7KED - chains A and I of the 13 polymer chains in the assembly; structure by X-ray diffraction, 3.60 A resolution.

== Chain A ==
Molecule: DNA-directed RNA polymerase II subunit RPB1
Source organism: Saccharomyces cerevisiae (strain ATCC 204508 / S288c)
Notes: EC 2.7.7.6
UniProt: P04050 (RPB1_YEAST); residue numbers follow UniProt; this construct covers 1-1733
Sequence (1733 residues; each row starts with the number of its first residue):
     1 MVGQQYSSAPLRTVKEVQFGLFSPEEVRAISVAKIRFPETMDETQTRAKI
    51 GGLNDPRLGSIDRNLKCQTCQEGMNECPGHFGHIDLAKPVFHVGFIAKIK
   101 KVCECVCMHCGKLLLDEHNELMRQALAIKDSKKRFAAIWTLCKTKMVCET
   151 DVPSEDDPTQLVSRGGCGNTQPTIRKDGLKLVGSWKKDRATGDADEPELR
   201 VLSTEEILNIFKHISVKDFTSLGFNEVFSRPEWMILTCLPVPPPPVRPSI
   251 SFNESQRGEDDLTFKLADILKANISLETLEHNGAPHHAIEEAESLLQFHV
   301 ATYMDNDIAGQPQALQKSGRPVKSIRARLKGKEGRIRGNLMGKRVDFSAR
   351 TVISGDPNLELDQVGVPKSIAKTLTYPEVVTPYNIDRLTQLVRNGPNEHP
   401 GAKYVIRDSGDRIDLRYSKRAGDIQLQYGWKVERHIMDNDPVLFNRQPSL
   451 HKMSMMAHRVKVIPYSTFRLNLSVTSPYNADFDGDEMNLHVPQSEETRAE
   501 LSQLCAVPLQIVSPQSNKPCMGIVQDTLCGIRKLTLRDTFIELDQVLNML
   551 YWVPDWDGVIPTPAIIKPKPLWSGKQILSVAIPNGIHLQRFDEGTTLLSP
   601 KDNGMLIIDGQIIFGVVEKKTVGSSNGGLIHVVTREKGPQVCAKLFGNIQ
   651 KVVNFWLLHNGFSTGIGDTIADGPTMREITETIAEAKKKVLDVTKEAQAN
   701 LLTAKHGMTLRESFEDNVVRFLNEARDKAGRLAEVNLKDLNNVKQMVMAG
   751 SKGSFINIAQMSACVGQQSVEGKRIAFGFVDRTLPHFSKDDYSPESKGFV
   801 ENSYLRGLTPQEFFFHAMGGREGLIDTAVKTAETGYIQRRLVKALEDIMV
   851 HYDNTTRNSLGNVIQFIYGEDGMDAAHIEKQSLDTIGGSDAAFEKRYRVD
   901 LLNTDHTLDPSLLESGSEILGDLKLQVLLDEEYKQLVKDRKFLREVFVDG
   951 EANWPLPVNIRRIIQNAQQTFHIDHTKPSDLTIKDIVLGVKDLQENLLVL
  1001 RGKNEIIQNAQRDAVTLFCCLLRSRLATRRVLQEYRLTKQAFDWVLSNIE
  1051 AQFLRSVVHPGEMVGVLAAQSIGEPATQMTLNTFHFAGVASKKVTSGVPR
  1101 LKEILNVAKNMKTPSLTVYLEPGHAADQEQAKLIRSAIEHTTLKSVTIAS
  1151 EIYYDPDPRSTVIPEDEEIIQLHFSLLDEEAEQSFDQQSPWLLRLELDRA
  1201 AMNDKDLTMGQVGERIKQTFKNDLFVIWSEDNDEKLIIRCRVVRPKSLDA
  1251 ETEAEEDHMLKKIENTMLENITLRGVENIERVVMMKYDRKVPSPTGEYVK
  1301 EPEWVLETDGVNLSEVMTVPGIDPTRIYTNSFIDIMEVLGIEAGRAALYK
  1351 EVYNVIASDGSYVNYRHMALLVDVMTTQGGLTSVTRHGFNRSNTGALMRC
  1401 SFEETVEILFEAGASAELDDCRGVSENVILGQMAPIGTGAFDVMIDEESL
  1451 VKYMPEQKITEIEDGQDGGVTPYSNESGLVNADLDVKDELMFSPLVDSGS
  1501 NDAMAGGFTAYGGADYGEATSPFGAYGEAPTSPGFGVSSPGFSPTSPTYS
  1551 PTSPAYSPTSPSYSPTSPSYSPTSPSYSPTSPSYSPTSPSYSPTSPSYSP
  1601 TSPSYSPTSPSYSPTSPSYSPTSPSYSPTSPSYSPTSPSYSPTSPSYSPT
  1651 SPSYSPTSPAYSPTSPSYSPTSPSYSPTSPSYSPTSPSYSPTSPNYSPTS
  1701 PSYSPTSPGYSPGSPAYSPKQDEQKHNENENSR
Unresolved in the structure: 1-2, 154-160, 187-198, 250-256, 1082-1091, 1177-1187, 1244-1256, 1447-1733
Ion coordination: Zn2+ site 1: Cys67, Cys70, Cys77, His80; Zn2+ site 2: Cys107, Cys110, Gly168; Mg2+: Asp481, Asp483, Asp485 (shared with 1 residue of chain R)
UniProt features mapped onto this chain:
  - region: Pro248 to Asp260 (Lid loop), Asn306 to Lys323 (Rudder loop), Pro810 to Glu822 (Bridging helix)
  - binding site (Zn(2+)): Cys67, Cys70, Cys77, His80, Cys107, Cys110, Cys148, Cys167
  - binding site (Mg(2+)): Asp481, Asp483, Asp485
  - modified residue: Thr1471 (Phosphothreonine)
  - cross-link (Glycyl lysine isopeptide (Lys-Gly)): Lys695 (interchain with G-Cter in ubiquitin), Lys1246 (interchain with G-Cter in ubiquitin), Lys1350 (interchain with G-Cter in ubiquitin)
  - natural variant: Ser1653 to Pro1659 (deletion: In strain: A364A)
  - mutagenesis: Lys1246 (K1246R: Impairs ubiquitination during transcription stress)

== Chain I ==
Molecule: DNA-directed RNA polymerase II subunit RPB9
Source organism: Saccharomyces cerevisiae (strain ATCC 204508 / S288c)
UniProt: P27999 (RPB9_YEAST); numbering as in UniProt (aligned over 1-122)
Sequence (122 residues; each row starts with the number of its first residue):
     1 MTTFRFCRDCNNMLYPREDKENNRLLFECRTCSYVEEAGSPLVYRHELIT
    51 NIGETAGVVQDIGSDPTLPRSDRECPKCHSRENVFFQSQQRRKDTSMVLF
   101 FVCLSCSHIFTSDQKNKRTQFS
Unresolved in the structure: 1, 120-122
Ion coordination: Zn2+ site 1: Cys7, Cys10, Cys29, Cys32; Zn2+ site 2: Cys75, Cys78, Cys103, Cys106
UniProt features mapped onto this chain:
  - zinc finger: Cys7 to Cys32 (C4-type), Ser71 to Thr111 (TFIIS-type)
  - binding site (Zn(2+)): Cys7, Cys10, Cys29, Cys32, Cys75, Cys78, Cys103, Cys106
  - modified residue: Ser40 (Phosphoserine)

== Chain A / chain I interface ==
Contacting residue pairs (57):
  Ala697(A) with Met97(I)
  Gln698(A) with Gln87(I); Met97(I); Val98(I); Leu99(I); Ser112(I), hydrogen bond (backbone-side chain)
  Ala699(A) with Ser112(I); Asp113(I); Gln114(I)
  Asn700(A) with Ser96(I); Val98(I); Asp113(I); Lys115(I)
  Leu701(A) with Gln114(I)
  Thr709(A) with Lys93(I)
  Arg711(A) with Gln87(I), hydrogen bond; Arg92(I); Thr95(I); Met97(I)
  Phe714(A) with Met97(I), hydrophobic
  Asp781(A) with Arg91(I), salt bridge
  Arg782(A) with Thr67(I)
  Ser788(A) with Thr67(I)
  Lys789(A) with Thr67(I), hydrogen bond (backbone-backbone); Pro69(I)
  Asp790(A) with Gln87(I)
  Tyr792(A) with Gln87(I)
  Lys1144(A) with Leu48(I)
  Thr1147(A) with Leu48(I)
  Ile1148(A) with His46(I); Glu47(I); Leu48(I), hydrogen bond (backbone-backbone); Ile49(I)
  Ala1149(A) with Arg45(I); His46(I)
  Ser1150(A) with Tyr44(I); Arg45(I); His46(I), hydrogen bond (backbone-backbone)
  Glu1151(A) with Leu42(I); Tyr44(I)
  Ile1152(A) with Pro41(I); Leu42(I); Val43(I), hydrogen bond (backbone-backbone); Tyr44(I), hydrogen bond (backbone-backbone)
  Tyr1153(A) with Pro41(I); Leu42(I), hydrophobic
  Tyr1154(A) with Glu18(I); Asn23(I); Arg24(I), hydrogen bond (side chain-backbone); Leu25(I), hydrophobic; Pro41(I), hydrogen bond (backbone-backbone)
  Pro1190(A) with Glu18(I)
  Trp1191(A) with Leu25(I), hydrophobic
  Asp1257(A) with Pro16(I)
  Lys1261(A) with Tyr44(I)
  Glu1264(A) with Tyr44(I); His46(I)
Also at the interface, not in a pair above, chain A (31 interface residues in all): Lys695, Pro1156, Val1162
Also at the interface, not in a pair above, chain I (35 interface residues in all): Asp19, Leu68, Arg73, Phe86, Ser88, Asp94

== In short ==
Chain A and chain I form an interface of 31 and 35 residues respectively; the contacts include 9 hydrogen
bonds and 1 salt bridge. Polar pairs include Asp781(A)-Arg91(I), Gln698(A)-Ser112(I) and Arg711(A)-Gln87(I).
Here chain A is DNA-directed RNA polymerase II subunit RPB1 and chain I is DNA-directed RNA polymerase II
subunit RPB9, both from Saccharomyces cerevisiae (strain ATCC 204508 / S288c). Entry 7KED (RNA polymerase II
elongation complex with unnatural base dTPT3) was determined by X-ray diffraction (same publication as 7KEE
and 7KEF).
